2JHM - chain F; structure by X-ray diffraction, 1.52 A resolution.

# Chain F
Protein: Ficolin-1
Source organism: Homo sapiens
Notes: fragment: c-terminal domain, residues 109-326
UniProt: O00602 (FCN1_HUMAN); residues 80-297 here correspond to UniProt positions 109-326 (UniProt number = residue number + 29)
Chain sequence (218 residues; numbered 80 to 297; the number before each row is that of its first residue):
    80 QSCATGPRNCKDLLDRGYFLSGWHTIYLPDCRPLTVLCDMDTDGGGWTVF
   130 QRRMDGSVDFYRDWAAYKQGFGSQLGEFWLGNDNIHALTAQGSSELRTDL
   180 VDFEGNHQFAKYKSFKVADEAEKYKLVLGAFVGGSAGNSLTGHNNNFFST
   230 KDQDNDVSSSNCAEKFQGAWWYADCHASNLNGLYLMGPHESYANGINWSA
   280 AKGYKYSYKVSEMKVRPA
Disordered / not traced: 80
Disulfides: C82-C110, C89-C117, C241-C254
Construct notes: conflict T177 (Val206 in O00602)
Ion coordination: Ca2+: D233, D235, S237, S239
Curated features (UniProtKB/Swiss-Prot):
  - region: P86 to G125 (A domain), K288 to A297 (P domain)
  - binding site (Ca(2+)): D233, D235, S237, S239
  - binding site (a carbohydrate): D253 to H255
  - site (Mediates specificity for sialic acids): Y271, Y283
  - glycosylation: N276 (N-linked (GlcNAc...) asparagine)

# Overview
D233, D235, S237 and S239 coordinate Ca2+. UniProt lists 4 Ca2+-binding residues and 3 carbohydrate-binding
residues.
Chain F is Ficolin-1 (Homo sapiens); the structure, Structure of globular heads of M-ficolin at neutral pH,
was determined by X-ray diffraction (same publication as 2JHH, 2JHI, 2JHK and 2JHL).
